PDB entry 8EUP | electron microscopy, 3.10 A resolution | chains 1 and 3 of the 40 polymer chains in the assembly

[Chain 1]
Molecule: 3497-nt RNA strand
Organism: Schizosaccharomyces pombe
Sequence (3497 nucleotides; row label = number of the first residue in the row):
     1 AUUUGACCUCAAAUCAGGUAGGACUACGCGCUGAACUUAAGCAUAUCAAU
    51 AAGCGCAGGAAAAGAAAAUAACCAUGAUUCCCUCAGUAACGGCGAGUGAA
   101 GCGGGAAAAGCUCAAAUUUGAAAUCUGGCAACAUUUCUUUUGUUGUCCGA
   151 GUUGUAAUUUCAAGAAGCUGCUUUGAGUGUAGACGAUCGGUCUAAGUUCC
   201 UUGGAACAGGACGUCAGAGAGGGUGAGAACCCCGUCUUUGGUCGAUUGGA
   251 UAUGCCAUAUAAAGCGCUUUCGAAGAGUCGAGUUGUUUGGGAAUGCAGCU
   301 CUAAAUGGGUGGUAAAUUUCAUCUAAAGCUAAAUAUUGGCGAGAGACCGA
   351 UAGCGAACAAGUAGAGUGAUCGAAAGAUGAAAAGAACUUUGAAAAGAGAG
   401 UUAAAUAGUACGUGAAAUUGCUGAAAGGGAAGCAUUGGAAAUCAGUCUUA
   451 CCUGGGUGAGAUCAGUAGUCUCUUCGCGAGACUAUGCACUCUGAACCUGU
   501 GGUAGGUCAGCAUCAGUUUUCGGGGGCGGAAAAAGAAUAAGGGAAGGUGG
   551 CUUUCCGGGUUCUGCCUGGGGAGUGUUUAUAGCCCUUGUUGUAAUACGUC
   601 CACUGGGGACUGAGGACUGCGGCUUCGUGCCAAGGAUGCUGACAUAAUGG
   651 UUUUCAAUGGCCCGUCUUGAAACACGGACCAAGGAGUCUAGCAUCUAUGC
   701 GAGUGUUUGGGUGAUGAAAACCCAUCCGCGAAAUGAAAGUGAAUGCAGGU
   751 GGGAACGCCCUUGUGGCGUGCACCAUCGACCGACCCGGAAGUUUGUCAAU
   801 GGAAGGGUUUGAGUAAGAGCAUAGCUGUUGGGACCCGAAAGAUGGUGAAC
   851 UAUGCCUGAAUAGGGUGAAGCCAGAGGAAACUCUGGUGGAGGCUCGUAGA
   901 GAUUCUGACGUGCAAAUCGAUCUUCAAAUUUGGGUAUAGGGGCGAAAGAC
   951 UAAUCGAACCAUCUAGUAGCUGGUUCCUGCCGAAGUUUCCCUCAGGAUAG
  1001 CAGAAACUCAGAUCAGUUUUAUGAGGUAAAGCGAAUGAUUAGAGGUCUUG
  1051 GGGAAGGAAUUUCCUCAACCUAUUCUCAAACUUUAAAUAUGUAAGACGCC
  1101 CUUGUCGCUUAAUUGGACGUGGGCCAUCGAAUGAGAGUUUCUAGUGGGCC
  1151 AUUUUUGGUAAGCAGAACUGGCGAUGCGGGAUGAACCGAACGUGAGGUUA
  1201 AGGUGCCGGAAUGUACGCUCAUCAGACACCAGAAAAGGUGUUAGUUCAUC
  1251 UAGACAGCAGGACGGUGGCCAUGGAAGUCGGAAUCCGCUAAGGAGUGUGU
  1301 AACAACUCACCUGCCGAAUGAACUAGCCCUGAAAAUGGAUGGCGCUUAAG
  1351 CGUACUACCCAUACCUCACCGUCUGGGUUAGCUUUGAGAAGCUCAGACGA
  1401 GUAGGCAGGCGUGGAGGUUUGUGACGAAGCCUUGGGCGUGAGCCUGGGUC
  1451 GAACAGCCUCUAGUGCAGAUCUUGGUGGAAGUAGCAAAUAUUCAAAUGAG
  1501 AACUUUGAAGACUGAAGUGGGGAAAGGUUCCAUGUGAACAGCAGUUGGAC
  1551 AUGGGUUAGUCGAUCCUAAGAGAUAGGGAAGCUCCGUAUGAAAGUUGCAC
  1601 GAUUUUUCGUGCCUCCUAUCGAAAGGGAAUCCGGUUAAUAUUCCGGAACC
  1651 AGAAGGUGGAAUCAACACGGCAACGUAAAUGAAGUUGGAGACGUCGGCGG
  1701 GAGCCCUGGGAAGAGUUCUCUUUUCUUUUUAACAAACCAUUGAACUACCC
  1751 UGAAAUCGGUUUAUCCGGAGCUAGGGUAUGGUGUUUGGAAGAGUUCAGCG
  1801 CCUCAUGCUGAAUCCGGUGCGCUCUCGACGGCCCUUGAAAAUCCAACGGA
  1851 AGAAUGGACCUUCGGGUCCUUGUUUUCACAUCUGGUCGUACUCAUAACCG
  1901 CAGCAGGUCUCCAAGGUGAACAGCCUCUAGUUGAUAGAACAAUGUAGAUA
  1951 AGGGAAGUCGGCAAAAUGGAUCCGUAACUUCGGGAUAAGGAUUGGCUCUA
  2001 AGGGUUGGGUACGUUGGGCCUUGGAACCUGAACGGUUGCUGGACUGAGCG
  2051 UGGACCGAUGUCUUUUCUCGCCUUUCGGGGUGAGAAGGGAUGUUGGACCU
  2101 GCUUGGACCUUGGCGGCCGGGAAGUCCUUGGUCGGGCUUUUCUCCUUCUC
  2151 GGGGAUUAUGCUCUUACUGGCGUACGUUUAACAACCAACUUAGAACUGGU
  2201 ACGGACAAGGGGAAUCUGACUGUCUAAUUAAAACAUAGCAUUGCGAUGGC
  2251 CAGAAAGUGGUGUUGACGCAAUGUGAUUUCUGCCCAGUGCUCUGAAUGUC
  2301 AAAGUGAAGAAAUUCAACCAAGCGCGGGUAAACGGCGGGAGUAACUAUGA
  2351 CUCUCUUAAGGUAGCCAAAUGCCUCGUCAUCUAACUAGUGACGCGCAUGA
  2401 AUGGAUUAACGAGAUUCCCACUGUCCCUAUCUACUAUCUAGCGAAACCAC
  2451 AGCCUGGGGAACGGGCCAGGCAAAAUCAGCGGGGAAAGAAGACCCUGUUG
  2501 AGCUUGACUCUAGUUUGACAUUGUGAAGAGACAUAGAGGGUGUAGGAUAA
  2551 GUGGGAGUAUGUUUCGGCAUACGCCGGUGAAAUACCACUACCUUUAUCGU
  2601 UUCUUUACUUAAUCAAUGAAGCGGAAUUGGGAUUUAUUUCCCAUAUUCUA
  2651 GCGUUAAAGUUUCUUCGCGAACUGAUCCGCGUUGAUGACAUUGUCAGGUG
  2701 GGGAGUUUGGCUGGGGCGGCACAUCUGUUAAAAGAUAACGCAGGUGUCCU
  2751 AAGGGGGACUCAUCGAGAACAGAAAUCUCGAGUAGAAUAAAAGGGUAAAA
  2801 GUCCCCUUGAUUUUGAUUUUCAGUGUGAAUACAAACCAUGAAAGUGUGGC
  2851 CUAUCGAUCCUUUGUUCCCUCGAAAUUUGAGGACAGAGGUGCCAGAAAAG
  2901 UUACCACAGGGAUAACUGGCUUGUGGCAGCCAAGCGUUCAUAGCGACGUU
  2951 GCUUUUUGAUUCUUCGAUGUCGGCUCUUCCUAUCAUACCGAAGCAGAAUU
  3001 CGGUAAGCGUUGGAUUGUUCACCCACUAAUAGGGAACGUGAGCUGGGUUU
  3051 AGACCGUCGUGAGACAGGUUAGUUUUACCCUACUGAUGAAGUGUCGUCGC
  3101 AAUGGUAAUUCAACUUAGUACGAGAGGAACCGUUGAUUCAGAUCAUUGGU
  3151 AUUUGCGGCUGCCUGACAAGGCAAUGCCGCGGAGCUAUCAUCUGCCGGAU
  3201 AACGGCUGAACGCCUCUAAGCCAGAAUCCGUGCCAGAAAGCGACGAUUUU
  3251 UUGGUCCGCAUGAUUUAUAUGUAUAAAAAUAGAGGUAGGACUUGUUCCUA
  3301 CUCUCCUGUAUCGUAGAAGAUGGGCGAUGGUUGAUGAAACGGAAGUGUUU
  3351 UAUUGACUUGUCCAUGAAAUUCCAUUGAAAUCUUGUGCGGAAUCGAAUCC
  3401 AUUGCAUACGACUUUAAUGUGGAACGGGGUAUUGUAAGCAGUAGAGUAGC
  3451 CUUGUUGUUACGAUCUGCUGAGAUUAAGCCUUUGUUCCCAAGAUUUG
Unresolved in the structure: 1-2, 37-47, 92-95, 288-293, 313-318, 474-476, 552-573, 625-627, 733-747, 780-815, 848-956, 991-994, 1024-1089, 1095-1129, 1227-1234, 1250-1317, 1332-1340, 1486-1934, 1939-2436, 2474-3093, 3159-3176, 3249-3268, 3290-3297, 3376-3394, 3435-3470

[Chain 3]
Name: Protein mak16
Organism: Schizosaccharomyces pombe
Reference sequence: Q9UTE6 (MAK16_SCHPO); residues 1-302 here = UniProt positions 1-302
Sequence (302 residues; each row starts with the number of its first residue):
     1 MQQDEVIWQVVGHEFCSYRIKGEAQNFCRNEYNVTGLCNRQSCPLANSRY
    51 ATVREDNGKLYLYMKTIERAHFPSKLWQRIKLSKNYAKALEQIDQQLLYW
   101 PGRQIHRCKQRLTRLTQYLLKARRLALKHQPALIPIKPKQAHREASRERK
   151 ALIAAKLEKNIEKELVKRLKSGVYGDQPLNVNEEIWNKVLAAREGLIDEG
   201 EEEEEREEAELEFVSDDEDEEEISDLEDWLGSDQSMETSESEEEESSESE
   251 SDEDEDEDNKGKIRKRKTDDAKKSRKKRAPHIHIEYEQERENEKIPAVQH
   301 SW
Unresolved in the structure: 195-302

[Interface between chain 1 and chain 3]
Pairs across the interface (78; chain 1 residue first):
  U202(1) with Lys137(3), hydrogen bond to the sugar
  G203(1) with Lys139(3), hydrogen bond to the sugar
  G204(1) with Lys139(3), hydrogen bond to the base; Arg143(3), salt bridge to the phosphate
  A399(1) with Ile153(3), phosphate contact
  U402(1) with Lys150(3), hydrogen bond to the base
  A403(1) with Lys139(3), base contact; Arg143(3), sugar contact; Arg147(3), phosphate contact
  A404(1) with His142(3), hydrogen bond to the sugar; Ser146(3), phosphate contact; Arg147(3), salt bridge to the phosphate
  A405(1) with Ser146(3), phosphate contact; Lys150(3), salt bridge to the phosphate
  U406(1) with His142(3), sugar contact
  A450(1) with Arg124(3), hydrogen bond to the phosphate
  C451(1) with Arg124(3), salt bridge to the phosphate
  U462(1) with Lys59(3), base contact; Lys81(3), hydrogen bond to the sugar; Leu82(3), base contact; Ser83(3), base contact; Lys84(3), base contact
  U473(1) with Lys75(3), phosphate contact
  A479(1) with Arg79(3), hydrogen bond to the sugar
  G480(1) with Tyr61(3), phosphate contact; Arg79(3), hydrogen bond to the sugar; Ile80(3), phosphate contact; Lys81(3), hydrogen bond to the phosphate
  A481(1) with Tyr61(3), hydrogen bond to the phosphate; Lys81(3), salt bridge to the phosphate
  C491(1) with Asn85(3), phosphate contact
  U492(1) with Lys84(3), sugar contact; Asn85(3), phosphate contact
  G493(1) with Arg123(3), salt bridge to the phosphate
  A494(1) with Arg123(3), sugar contact
  A495(1) with Arg123(3), salt bridge to the phosphate; Leu127(3), sugar contact
  G1381(1) with Arg103(3), hydrogen bond to the sugar
  C1382(1) with Arg103(3), salt bridge to the phosphate
  U1383(1) with Gly102(3), hydrogen bond to the phosphate; Ile105(3), base contact; Lys109(3), hydrogen bond to the base
  U1385(1) with Arg103(3), sugar contact; His106(3), hydrogen bond to the base
  G1386(1) with Gln41(3), hydrogen bond to the phosphate
  A1387(1) with Arg40(3), base contact; Gln41(3), base contact; Arg103(3), salt bridge to the phosphate
  G1388(1) with Trp8(3), phosphate contact; His13(3), sugar contact; Ala24(3), base contact; Gln25(3), base contact; Asn26(3), hydrogen bond to the base; Cys38(3), base contact; Asn39(3), phosphate contact; Arg40(3), hydrogen bond to the phosphate; Gln41(3), hydrogen bond to the phosphate
  A1389(1) with Trp8(3), hydrogen bond to the phosphate; His13(3), salt bridge to the phosphate
  A1390(1) with His13(3), stacking on the base
  C1410(1) with Lys21(3), salt bridge to the phosphate
  G1417(1) with Phe15(3), base contact
  U1418(1) with Phe15(3), sugar contact; Ser17(3), sugar contact
  U1419(1) with Ser17(3), sugar contact; Arg29(3), sugar contact
  C1425(1) with Pro135(3), base contact; Lys137(3), salt bridge to the phosphate
  G1426(1) with Ile136(3), phosphate contact; Pro138(3), phosphate contact; Lys139(3), base contact
  C1437(1) with Glu23(3), sugar contact
  C1450(1) with Pro138(3), base contact
  G1451(1) with Pro138(3), base contact
  C1457(1) with Lys21(3), sugar contact
  C1458(1) with Glu14(3), hydrogen bond to the sugar; Phe15(3), sugar contact; Lys21(3), phosphate contact
Other interface residues (no listed pair), chain 1 (47 interface residues in all): A205, A407, C472, C496, U1420, G1456
Other interface residues (no listed pair), chain 3 (52 interface residues in all): Gln9, Asn47, Gly58, Pro101, Arg107, Leu120, Gln140, Ala154

[In short]
47 residues of chain 1 and 52 residues of chain 3 are in contact; the contacts include 21 hydrogen bonds, 12
salt bridges and 1 aromatic stacking contact. Polar pairs include G204(1)-Lys139(3), U402(1)-Lys150(3) and
U1383(1)-Lys109(3).
Chain 1 is a 3497-nt RNA strand and chain 3 is Protein mak16, both from Schizosaccharomyces pombe; the
structure, Ytm1 associated 60S nascent ribosome State 1A, was determined by electron microscopy together with
8ESQ, 8ESR, 8ETC, 8ETG, 8ETH, 8ETI and 3 further entries from the same study.
